1R4Q - chains A and D of the 6 polymer chains in the assembly; structure by X-ray diffraction, 2.50 A resolution.

[Chain A]
Protein: SHT cytotoxin A subunit
Organism: Shigella dysenteriae
Notes: EC 3.2.2.22
UniProtKB: Q7BQ99 (Q7BQ99_SHIDY); residues 1-293 here correspond to UniProt positions 23-315 (UniProt number = residue number + 22)
Chain sequence (293 residues; numbered 1 to 293; the number before each row is that of its first residue):
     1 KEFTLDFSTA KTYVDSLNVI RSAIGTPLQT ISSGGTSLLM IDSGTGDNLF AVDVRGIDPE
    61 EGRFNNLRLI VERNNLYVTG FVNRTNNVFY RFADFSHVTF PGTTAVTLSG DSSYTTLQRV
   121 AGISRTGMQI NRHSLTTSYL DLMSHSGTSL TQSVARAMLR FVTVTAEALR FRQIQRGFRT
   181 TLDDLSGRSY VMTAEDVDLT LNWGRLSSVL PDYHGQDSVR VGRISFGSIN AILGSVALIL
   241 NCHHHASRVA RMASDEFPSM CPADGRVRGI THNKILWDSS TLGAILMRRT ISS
Unresolved in the structure: 244-256, 290-293
Disulfide bonds: Cys242-Cys261

[Chain D]
Protein: Shigella toxin chain B
Organism: Shigella dysenteriae
UniProtKB: Q7BQ98 (Q7BQ98_SHIDY); residues 1-69 here correspond to UniProt positions 21-89 (UniProt number = residue number + 20)
Chain sequence (69 residues; each row starts with the number of its first residue):
     1 TPDCVTGKVE YTKYNDDDTF TVKVGDKELF TNRWNLQSLL LSAQITGMTV TIKTNACHNG
    61 GGFSEVIFR
Disulfide bonds: Cys4-Cys57

[Interface between chain A and chain D]
Residue-residue contacts - 8 pairs, chain A then chain D:
  Arg205(A) - Thr46(D)
  Ser280(A) - Ile45(D)
  Ala284(A) - Ser42(D)  hydrogen bond (backbone-side chain)
  Ala284(A) - Thr46(D)
  Met287(A) - Ser38(D)
  Met287(A) - Leu41(D)  hydrophobic
  Met287(A) - Ser42(D)
  Arg289(A) - Trp34(D)

[Overview]
5 residues of chain A and 6 residues of chain D are in contact, with 1 hydrogen bond. The hydrogen-bonded pair
is Ala284(A)-Ser42(D).
Here chain A is SHT cytotoxin A subunit and chain D is Shigella toxin chain B, both from Shigella dysenteriae.
Entry 1R4Q (Shiga toxin) was determined by X-ray diffraction, deposited together with 1R4P.
